PDB entry 8F2Z | X-ray diffraction, 3.00 A resolution | chains A and B

# Chain A
Molecule: Lysine-specific histone demethylase 1A
Source organism: Homo sapiens
Notes: EC 1.14.99.66
Reference sequence: O60341 (KDM1A_HUMAN); numbering as in UniProt (aligned over 1-852)
Sequence (871 residues; row label = number of the first residue in the row; numbers below 1 keep their minus sign (Gly-18 is residue -18)):
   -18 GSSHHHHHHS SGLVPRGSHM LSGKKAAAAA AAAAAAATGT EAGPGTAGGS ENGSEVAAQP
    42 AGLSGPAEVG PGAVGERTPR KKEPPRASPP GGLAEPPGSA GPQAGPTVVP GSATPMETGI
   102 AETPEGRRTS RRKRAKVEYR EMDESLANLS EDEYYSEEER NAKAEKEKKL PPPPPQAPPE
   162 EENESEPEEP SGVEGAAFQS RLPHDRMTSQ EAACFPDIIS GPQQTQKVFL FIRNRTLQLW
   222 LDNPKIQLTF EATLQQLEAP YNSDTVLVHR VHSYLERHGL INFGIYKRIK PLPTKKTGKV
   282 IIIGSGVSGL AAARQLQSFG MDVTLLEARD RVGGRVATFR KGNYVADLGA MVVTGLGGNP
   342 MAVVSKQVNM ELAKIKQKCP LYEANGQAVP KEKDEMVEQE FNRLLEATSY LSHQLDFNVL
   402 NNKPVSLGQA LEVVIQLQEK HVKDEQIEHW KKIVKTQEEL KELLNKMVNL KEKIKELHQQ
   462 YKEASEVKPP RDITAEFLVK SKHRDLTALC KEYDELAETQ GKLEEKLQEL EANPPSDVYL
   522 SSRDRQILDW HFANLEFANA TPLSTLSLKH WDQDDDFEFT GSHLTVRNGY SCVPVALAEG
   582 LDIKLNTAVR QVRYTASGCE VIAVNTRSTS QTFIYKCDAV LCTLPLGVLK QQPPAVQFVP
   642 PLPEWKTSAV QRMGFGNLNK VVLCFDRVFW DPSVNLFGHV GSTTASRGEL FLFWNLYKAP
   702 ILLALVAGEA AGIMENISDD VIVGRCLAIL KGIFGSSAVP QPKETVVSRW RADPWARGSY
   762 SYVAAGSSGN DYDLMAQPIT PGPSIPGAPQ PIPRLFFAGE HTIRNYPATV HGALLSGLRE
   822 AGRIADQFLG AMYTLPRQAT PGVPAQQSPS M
Not modelled in the structure: -18 to 172, 837-852
Differences from the reference sequence: expression tag (-18 to 0)
Ligand contacts: AW2 (XB3; [(2R,3S,4R,5R)-5-(6-amino-9H-purin-9-yl)-3,4-dihydroxyoxolan-2-yl]methyl (2R,3S,4S)-5-[(1R,3S,3aS,13R)-3-([1,1'-biphenyl]-4-yl)-1-hydroxy-10,11-dimethyl-4,6-dioxo-2,3,5,6-tetrahydro-1H-benzo[g]pyrrolo[2,1-e]pteridin-8(4H)-yl]-2,3,4-trihydroxypentyl dihydrogen diphosphate (non-preferred name)): Ile284, Gly285, Ser286, Gly287, Val288, Ser289, Gly290, Leu307, Glu308, Ala309, Arg310, Gly314, Gly315, Arg316, Val317, Leu329, Gly330, Ala331, Met332, Val333, Thr335, Ala539, Asn540, Asp555, Thr588, Ala589, Val590, Thr624, Leu625, Pro626, Val629, Val637, Leu659, Lys661, Trp751, Trp756, Ser760, Tyr761, Gly800, Glu801, Ala809, Thr810, Val811, His812, Ala814
From the paper describing this entry:
  - mutagenesis - T684DEL/T685DEL/A686DEL/S687DEL: increased growth in response to AW4

# Chain B
Molecule: REST corepressor 1
Source organism: Homo sapiens
Reference sequence: Q9UKL0 (RCOR1_HUMAN); residues 305-440 here correspond to UniProt positions 308-443 (UniProt number = residue number + 3)
Sequence (144 residues; each row starts with the number of its first residue):
   297 GPLGSPEFRA KRKPPKGMFL SQEDVEAVSA NATAATTVLR QLDMELVSVK RQIQNIKQTN
   357 SALKEKLDGG IEPYRLPEVI QKCNARWTTE EQLLAVQAIR KYGRDFQAIS DVIGNKSVVQ
   417 VKNFFVNYRR RFNIDEVLQE WEAE
Not modelled in the structure: 297-307
Differences from the reference sequence: expression tag (297-304)

# Chain A / chain B interface
Residue-residue contacts (96):
  Glu381(A) - Met314(B)
  Arg384(A) - Pro311(B)
  Arg384(A) - Lys312(B)  hydrogen bond (side chain-backbone)
  Arg384(A) - Gly313(B)
  Arg384(A) - Met314(B)
  Leu385(A) - Met314(B)
  Glu387(A) - Pro311(B)
  Tyr391(A) - Arg308(B)
  Tyr391(A) - Lys309(B)
  Tyr391(A) - Pro310(B)
  Tyr391(A) - Leu316(B)  hydrophobic
  Leu392(A) - Leu316(B)  hydrophobic
  Gln395(A) - Arg308(B)  hydrogen bond
  Leu396(A) - Gln318(B)
  Leu401(A) - Ser325(B)
  Gln417(A) - Val324(B)
  Gln417(A) - Ala331(B)
  Leu418(A) - Phe315(B)
  Leu418(A) - Asp320(B)
  Leu418(A) - Val321(B)  hydrophobic
  Leu418(A) - Val324(B)  hydrophobic
  Gln419(A) - Gly313(B)  hydrogen bond (side chain-backbone)
  Gln419(A) - Met314(B)
  Gln419(A) - Phe315(B)  hydrogen bond (side chain-backbone)
  Lys421(A) - Asp320(B)  salt bridge
  Lys421(A) - Leu335(B)
  His422(A) - Phe315(B)
  Lys424(A) - Leu338(B)
  Lys424(A) - Asp339(B)  salt bridge
  Asp425(A) - Leu338(B)
  Gln427(A) - Leu342(B)
  Ile428(A) - Leu338(B)  hydrophobic
  Ile428(A) - Glu341(B)
  Trp431(A) - Leu342(B)
  Trp431(A) - Val345(B)
  Lys432(A) - Val345(B)
  Ile434(A) - Ile349(B)  hydrophobic
  Val435(A) - Val345(B)  hydrophobic
  Val435(A) - Ile349(B)
  Gln438(A) - Ile349(B)
  Gln438(A) - Ile352(B)
  Gln438(A) - Lys353(B)
  Gln438(A) - Asn356(B)  hydrogen bond (backbone-side chain)
  Glu439(A) - Gln348(B)
  Glu439(A) - Ile352(B)
  Leu441(A) - Asn356(B)
  Lys442(A) - Thr355(B)
  Lys442(A) - Asn356(B)
  Lys442(A) - Leu359(B)
  Leu445(A) - Asn356(B)
  Leu445(A) - Leu359(B)  hydrophobic
  Leu445(A) - Lys360(B)
  Asn446(A) - Leu359(B)
  Met448(A) - Leu363(B)
  Val449(A) - Lys362(B)
  Val449(A) - Leu363(B)  hydrophobic
  Lys452(A) - Lys362(B)  hydrogen bond (side chain-backbone)
  Lys452(A) - Leu363(B)
  Lys452(A) - Asp364(B)  hydrogen bond (side chain-backbone)
  Lys452(A) - Gly366(B)  hydrogen bond (side chain-backbone)
  Ile455(A) - Ile367(B)  hydrophobic
  Ile455(A) - Tyr370(B)  hydrophobic
  Lys456(A) - Tyr370(B)
  His459(A) - Pro369(B)
  His459(A) - Tyr370(B)
  Tyr462(A) - Leu372(B)  hydrophobic
  Ile474(A) - Glu386(B)
  Ile474(A) - Leu389(B)  hydrophobic
  Ile474(A) - Gln393(B)  hydrogen bond (backbone-side chain)
  Thr475(A) - Gln393(B)
  Phe478(A) - Leu390(B)  hydrophobic
  Phe478(A) - Gln393(B)
  Phe478(A) - Ala394(B)
  Phe478(A) - Lys397(B)
  Phe478(A) - Val408(B)  hydrophobic
  Lys481(A) - Leu390(B)
  Lys481(A) - Val408(B)
  Ser482(A) - Lys397(B)
  Ser482(A) - Tyr398(B)  hydrogen bond
  His484(A) - Leu372(B)
  His484(A) - Pro373(B)
  Arg485(A) - Tyr398(B)
  Arg485(A) - Asp401(B)  salt bridge
  Arg485(A) - Ala404(B)
  Arg485(A) - Asp407(B)
  Arg485(A) - Val408(B)
  Asp486(A) - Lys397(B)
  Asp486(A) - Tyr398(B)  hydrogen bond
  Leu487(A) - Tyr370(B)
  Leu487(A) - Leu372(B)  hydrophobic
  Tyr494(A) - Leu363(B)
  Tyr494(A) - Gly366(B)
  Tyr494(A) - Ile367(B)  hydrophobic
  Asp495(A) - Arg371(B)  salt bridge
  Glu505(A) - Lys360(B)  salt bridge
  Glu512(A) - Lys353(B)  salt bridge
Interface residues without a listed pair, chain A (55 interface residues in all): Ala388, Phe398, Val415, Glu420, Glu477, Thr488, Cys491
Interface residues without a listed pair, chain B (52 interface residues in all): Lys346, Ile409

# Summary
Chain A and chain B form an interface of 55 and 52 residues respectively, with 11 hydrogen bonds and 6 salt
bridges. Polar contacts include Lys421(A)-Asp320(B), Lys424(A)-Asp339(B) and Arg485(A)-Asp401(B). Bound to
chain A: AW2. From the paper: T684DEL/T685DEL/A686DEL/S687DEL of chain A increase growth in response to AW4.
Chain A is Lysine-specific histone demethylase 1A and chain B is REST corepressor 1, both from Homo sapiens;
the structure, LSD1-CoREST in complex with AW2, short soaking, was determined by X-ray diffraction (same
publication as 8BOP, 8BOX, 8F30, 8F59, 8F6S, 8FDV and 18 further entries).
